PDB entry 8I4X | electron microscopy, 8.50 A resolution (very low resolution: no residue pairs are listed; an interface is given only as per-side residue counts) | chains B and C of the 5 polymer chains in the assembly

[Chain B]
Name: Structural maintenance of chromosomes protein 6
Source organism: Saccharomyces cerevisiae S288C
Reference sequence: Q12749 (SMC6_YEAST); residues 1-1104 here = UniProt positions 1-1104
Sequence (1104 residues; row label = number of the first residue in the row):
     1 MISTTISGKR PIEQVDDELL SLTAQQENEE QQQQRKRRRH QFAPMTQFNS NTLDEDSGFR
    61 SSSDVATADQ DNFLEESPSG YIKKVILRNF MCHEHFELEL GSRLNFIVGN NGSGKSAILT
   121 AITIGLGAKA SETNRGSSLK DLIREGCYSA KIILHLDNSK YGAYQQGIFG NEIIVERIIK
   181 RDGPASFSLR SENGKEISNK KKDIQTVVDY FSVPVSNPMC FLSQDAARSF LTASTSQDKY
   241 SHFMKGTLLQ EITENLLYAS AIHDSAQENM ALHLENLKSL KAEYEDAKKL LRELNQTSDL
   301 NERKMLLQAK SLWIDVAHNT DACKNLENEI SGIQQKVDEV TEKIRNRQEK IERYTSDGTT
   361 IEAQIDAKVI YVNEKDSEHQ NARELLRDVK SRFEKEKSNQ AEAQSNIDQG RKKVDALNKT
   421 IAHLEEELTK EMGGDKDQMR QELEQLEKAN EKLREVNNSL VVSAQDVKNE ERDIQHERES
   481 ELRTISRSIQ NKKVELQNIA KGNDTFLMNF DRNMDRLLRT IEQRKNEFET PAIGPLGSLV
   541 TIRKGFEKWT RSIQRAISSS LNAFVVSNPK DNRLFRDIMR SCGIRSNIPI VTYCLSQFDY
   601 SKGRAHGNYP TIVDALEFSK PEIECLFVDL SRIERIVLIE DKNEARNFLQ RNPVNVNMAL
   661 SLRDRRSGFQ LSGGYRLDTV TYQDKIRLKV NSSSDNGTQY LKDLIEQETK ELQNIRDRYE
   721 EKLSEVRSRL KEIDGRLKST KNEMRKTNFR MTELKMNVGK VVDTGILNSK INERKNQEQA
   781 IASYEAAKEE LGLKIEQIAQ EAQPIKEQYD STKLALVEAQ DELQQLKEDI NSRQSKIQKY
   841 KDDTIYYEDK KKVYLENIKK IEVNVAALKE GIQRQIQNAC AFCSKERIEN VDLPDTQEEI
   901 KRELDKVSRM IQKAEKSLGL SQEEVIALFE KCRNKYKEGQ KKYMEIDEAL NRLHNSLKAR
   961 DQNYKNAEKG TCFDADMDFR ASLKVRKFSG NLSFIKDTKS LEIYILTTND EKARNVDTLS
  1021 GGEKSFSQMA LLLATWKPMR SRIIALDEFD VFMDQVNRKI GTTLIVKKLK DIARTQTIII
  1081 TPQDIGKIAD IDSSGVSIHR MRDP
Disordered / not traced: 1-11, 47-73
Differences from the reference sequence: engineered mutation Ala464 (Leu in Q12749)
Swiss-Prot annotation at these positions:
  - motif: Arg35 to Arg39 (Nuclear localization signal)
  - binding site (ATP): Gly109 to Ser116

[Chain C]
Name: E3 SUMO-protein ligase MMS21
Source organism: Saccharomyces cerevisiae S288C
Notes: EC 2.3.2.-
Reference sequence: P38632 (NSE2_YEAST); residue numbers follow UniProt; this construct covers 1-267
Sequence (267 residues; row label = number of the first residue in the row):
     1 MALNDNPIPK SVPLHPKSGK YFHNLHARDL SNIYQQCYKQ IDETINQLVD STSPSTIGIE
    61 EQVADITSTY KLLSTYESES NSFDEHIKDL KKNFKQSSDA CPQIDLSTWD KYRTGELTAP
   121 KLSELYLNMP TPEPATMVNN TDTLKILKVL PYIWNDPTCV IPDLQNPADE DDLQIEGGKI
   181 ELTCPITCKP YEAPLISRKC NHVFDRDGIQ NYLQGYTTRD CPQAACSQVV SMRDFVRDPI
   241 MELRCKIAKM KESQEQDKRS SQAIDVL
Disordered / not traced: 1-3
Swiss-Prot annotation at these positions:
  - zinc finger: Asp169 to Gln256 (SP-RING-type)
  - binding site (Zn(2+)): Cys200, His202, Cys221, Cys226

[Interface between chain B and chain C]
At this resolution (8 A) residue pairs are not listed: 10 residues of chain B and 9 of chain C lie at the interface.

[Overview]
10 residues of chain B and 9 residues of chain C are in contact. UniProt lists 8 ATP-binding residues on chain
B; 4 Zn2+-binding residues on chain C.
Here chain B is Structural maintenance of chromosomes protein 6 and chain C is E3 SUMO-protein ligase MMS21,
both from Saccharomyces cerevisiae S288C. Entry 8I4X (Cryo-EM structure of 5-subunit Smc5/6) was determined by
electron microscopy together with 7YLM, 7YMD, 7YQH, 8HQS, 8I13, 8I21 and 6 further entries from the same
study.
